PDB entry 6O85 | electron microscopy, 3.03 A resolution | chains B and J of the 13 polymer chains in the assembly

Chain B:
Protein: Translation initiation factor eIF-2B subunit epsilon
Source organism: Homo sapiens
UniProt: Q13144 (EI2BE_HUMAN); numbering as in UniProt (aligned over 1-721)
Amino-acid sequence (721 residues; each row starts with the number of its first residue):
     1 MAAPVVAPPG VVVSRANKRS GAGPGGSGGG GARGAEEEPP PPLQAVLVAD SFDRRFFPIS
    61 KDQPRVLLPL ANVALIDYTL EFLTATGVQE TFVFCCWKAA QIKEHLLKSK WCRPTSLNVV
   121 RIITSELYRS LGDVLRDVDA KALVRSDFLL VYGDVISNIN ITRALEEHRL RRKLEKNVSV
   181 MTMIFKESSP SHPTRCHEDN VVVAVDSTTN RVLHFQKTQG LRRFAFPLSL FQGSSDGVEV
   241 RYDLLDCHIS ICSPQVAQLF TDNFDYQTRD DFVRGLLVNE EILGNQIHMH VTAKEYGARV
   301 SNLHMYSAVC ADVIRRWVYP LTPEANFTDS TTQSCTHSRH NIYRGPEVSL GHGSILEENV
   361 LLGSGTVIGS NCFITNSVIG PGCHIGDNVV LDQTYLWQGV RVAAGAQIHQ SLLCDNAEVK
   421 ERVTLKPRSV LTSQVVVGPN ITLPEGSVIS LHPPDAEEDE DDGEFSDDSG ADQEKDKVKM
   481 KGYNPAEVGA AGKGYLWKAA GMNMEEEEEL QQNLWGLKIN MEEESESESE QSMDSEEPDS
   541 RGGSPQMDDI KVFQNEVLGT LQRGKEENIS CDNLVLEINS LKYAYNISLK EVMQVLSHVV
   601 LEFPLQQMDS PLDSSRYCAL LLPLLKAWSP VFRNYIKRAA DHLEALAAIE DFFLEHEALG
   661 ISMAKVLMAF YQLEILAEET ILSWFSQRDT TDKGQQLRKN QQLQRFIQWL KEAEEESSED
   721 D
Not modelled in the structure: 1-40, 467-548, 689-691, 716-721

Chain J:
Protein: Translation initiation factor eIF-2B subunit gamma
Source organism: Homo sapiens
UniProt: Q9NR50 (EI2BG_HUMAN); residue numbers follow UniProt; this construct covers 1-452
Amino-acid sequence (452 residues; row label = number of the first residue in the row):
     1 MEFQAVVMAV GGGSRMTDLT SSIPKPLLPV GNKPLIWYPL NLLERVGFEE VIVVTTRDVQ
    61 KALCAEFKMK MKPDIVCIPD DADMGTADSL RYIYPKLKTD VLVLSCDLIT DVALHEVVDL
   121 FRAYDASLAM LMRKGQDSIE PVPGQKGKKK AVEQRDFIGV DSTGKRLLFM ANEADLDEEL
   181 VIKGSILQKH PRIRFHTGLV DAHLYCLKKY IVDFLMENGS ITSIRSELIP YLVRKQFSSA
   241 SSQQGQEEKE EDLKKKELKS LDIYSFIKEA NTLNLAPYDA CWNACRGDRW EDLSRSQVRC
   301 YVHIMKEGLC SRVSTLGLYM EANRQVPKLL SALCPEEPPV HSSAQIVSKH LVGVDSLIGP
   361 ETQIGEKSSI KRSVIGSSCL IKDRVTITNC LLMNSVTVEE GSNIQGSVIC NNAVIEKGAD
   421 IKDCLIGSGQ RIEAKAKRVN EVIVGNDQLM EI
Not modelled in the structure: 12-27, 135-154, 239-257, 296-452

How chain B and chain J interact:
Contacting residue pairs - 33 pairs, chain B then chain J:
  Pro190(B) - Pro191(J)  hydrophobic
  Ser207(B) - Arg194(J)  hydrogen bond
  Arg222(B) - Gly184(J)  hydrogen bond (backbone-backbone)
  Arg223(B) - Ile182(J)
  Phe224(B) - Leu180(J)
  Phe224(B) - Val181(J)
  Phe224(B) - Ile182(J)  hydrogen bond (backbone-backbone)
  Phe224(B) - Leu187(J)  hydrophobic
  Ala225(B) - Leu180(J)
  Phe226(B) - Glu179(J)
  Phe226(B) - Leu180(J)  hydrogen bond (backbone-backbone)
  Phe226(B) - Ile182(J)  hydrophobic
  Leu228(B) - Phe157(J)  hydrophobic
  Leu228(B) - Glu173(J)
  Leu228(B) - Glu179(J)
  Phe231(B) - Phe157(J)  hydrophobic
  Phe231(B) - Leu180(J)  hydrophobic
  Phe231(B) - Thr197(J)
  Gly237(B) - Arg194(J)
  Val238(B) - Arg194(J)
  Val238(B) - Phe195(J)  hydrogen bond (backbone-backbone)
  Glu239(B) - Arg192(J)  salt bridge
  Glu239(B) - Ile193(J)
  Glu239(B) - Arg194(J)
  Val240(B) - Arg192(J)
  Val240(B) - Ile193(J)  hydrogen bond (backbone-backbone)
  Val240(B) - Phe195(J)  hydrophobic
  Arg241(B) - Pro191(J)
  Arg241(B) - Arg192(J)
  Tyr242(B) - Leu187(J)
  Tyr242(B) - Pro191(J)  hydrogen bond (backbone-backbone)
  Asp243(B) - Pro191(J)
  Asp243(B) - Arg192(J)
Interface residues without a listed pair, chain B (19 interface residues in all): Val202, Pro227, Ser235
Interface residues without a listed pair, chain J (15 interface residues in all): Lys183

In short:
Chain B and chain J form an interface of 19 and 15 residues respectively, with 7 hydrogen bonds and 1 salt
bridge. Polar pairs include Glu239(B)-Arg192(J), Ser207(B)-Arg194(J) and Arg222(B)-Gly184(J).
Here chain B is Translation initiation factor eIF-2B subunit epsilon and chain J is Translation initiation
factor eIF-2B subunit gamma, both from Homo sapiens. Entry 6O85 (Electron cryo-microscopy of the eukaryotic
translation initiation factor 2B bound to eukaryotic translation initiation factor 2 ...) was determined by
electron microscopy (same publication as 6O81 and 6O9Z).
